PDB entry 4UUH | X-ray diffraction, 2.52 A resolution | chain A

Chain A:
Molecule: Tankyrase-1
Source organism: Homo sapiens
Notes: EC 2.4.2.30; fragment: catalytic domain, residues 1091-1325
Reference sequence: O95271 (TNKS1_HUMAN); residues 1091-1325 here = UniProt positions 1091-1325
Sequence (258 residues; row label = number of the first residue in the row):
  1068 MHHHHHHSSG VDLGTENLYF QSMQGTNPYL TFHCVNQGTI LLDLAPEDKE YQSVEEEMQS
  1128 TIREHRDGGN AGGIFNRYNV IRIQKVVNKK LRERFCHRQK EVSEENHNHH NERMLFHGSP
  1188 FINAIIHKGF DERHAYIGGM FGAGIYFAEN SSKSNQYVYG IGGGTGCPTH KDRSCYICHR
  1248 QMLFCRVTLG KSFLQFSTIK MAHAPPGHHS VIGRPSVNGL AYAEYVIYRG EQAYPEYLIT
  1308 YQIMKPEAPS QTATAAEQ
Unresolved in the structure: 1068-1104, 1283-1288, 1315-1325
Sequence notes: expression tag (1068-1090); variant I1266 (Met in O95271)
Ion coordination: Zn2+: C1234, H1237, C1242, C1245
Residues lining bound ligands: T40 (5-methyl-3-[4-(piperazin-1-ylmethyl)phenyl]isoquinolin-1(2H)-one): F1183, H1184, G1185, S1186, P1187, F1188, H1201, A1202, Y1203, Y1213, F1214, A1215, K1220, S1221, Y1224, I1228, E1291

Overview:
Bound to chain A: compound T40. C1234, H1237, C1242 and C1245 form the Zn2+ site.
Chain A is Tankyrase-1 (Homo sapiens); the structure, X-ray crystal structure of human TNKS in complex with a
small molecule inhibitor, was determined by X-ray diffraction together with 4UW1 from the same study.
